Entry 8PQQ (X-ray diffraction, 2.23 A resolution); this record covers chains A and B of the 4 polymer chains in the assembly.

# Chain A (and B)
Protein: Nucleoside 2-deoxyribosyltransferase
Organism: Chroococcidiopsis thermalis PCC 7203
Notes: chain B of this document is another copy of the same molecule, construct and numbering; everything in this record applies to it too
Reference sequence: K9TVX3 (K9TVX3_CHRTP); numbering as in UniProt (aligned over 1-155)
Chain sequence (155 residues; each row starts with the number of its first residue):
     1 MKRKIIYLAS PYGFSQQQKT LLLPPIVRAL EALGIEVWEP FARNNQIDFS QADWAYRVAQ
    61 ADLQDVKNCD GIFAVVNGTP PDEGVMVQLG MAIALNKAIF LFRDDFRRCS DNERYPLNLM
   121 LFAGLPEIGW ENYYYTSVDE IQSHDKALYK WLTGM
Not modelled in the structure: 155
Sequence notes: engineered mutation Gln88 (Glu in K9TVX3)
Bound ions: Mg2+ near Glu31 (its only coordinating residue here)
Small-molecule neighbours:
  - clofarabine (CFB; 2-chloro-9-(2-deoxy-2-fluoro-b -D-arabinofuranosyl)-9H-purin-6-amine), molecule 1: Tyr7, Ala9, Ser10, Phe14, Pro40, Phe41, Asn44, Trp54, Val58, Asp62, Asp82, Gly84, Val85, Gln88
  - clofarabine (CFB), molecule 2: Asp111, Asn118, Leu119, Met120
What the authors report for this chain:
  - binding site for clofarabine: Ser10, Asp62, Asp111, Asn118
  - contacts within the chain: Tyr7-Gln88, Asp62-Gln88
  - catalytic residues: Asp111 (proposed by the authors, not directly observed)
  - mutagenesis - D62N, E88Q (50-fold), M120C: decreased catalytic activity
  - mutagenesis - E88Q: unchanged catalytic activity on 2'-deoxyribosylation
  - specificity-determining residues: Asp62 (proposed by the authors, not directly observed)

# Interface between chain A and chain B
Residue-residue contacts (34):
  Tyr12(A) with Gln18(B), hydrogen bond
  Gly13(A) with Phe106(B)
  Phe14(A) with Asp104(B); Asp105(B); Phe106(B), hydrogen bond (backbone-backbone); Arg107(B)
  Ser15(A) with Asp104(B), hydrogen bond
  Gln16(A) with Asp104(B), hydrogen bond (backbone-backbone); Ser137(B)
  Gln17(A) with Leu22(B), hydrogen bond (side chain-backbone); Pro25(B); Ile26(B); Asp104(B), hydrogen bond (backbone-side chain); Val138(B)
  Gln18(A) with Tyr12(B), hydrogen bond; Leu22(B)
  Leu21(A) with Leu21(B)
  Leu22(A) with Gln17(B), hydrogen bond (backbone-side chain); Gln18(B); Leu22(B), hydrophobic
  Pro25(A) with Gln17(B)
  Ile26(A) with Gln17(B)
  Asn77(A) with Ser15(B)
  Asp82(A) with Arg107(B), salt bridge
  Asp104(A) with Phe14(B); Ser15(B), hydrogen bond; Gln16(B), hydrogen bond (backbone-backbone); Gln17(B), hydrogen bond (side chain-backbone)
  Asp105(A) with Phe14(B)
  Phe106(A) with Gly13(B); Phe14(B), hydrogen bond (backbone-backbone)
  Arg107(A) with Phe14(B); Asp82(B), salt bridge
  Ser137(A) with Gln16(B)
Other interface residues (no listed pair), chain A (20 interface residues in all): Thr136, Val138
Other interface residues (no listed pair), chain B (20 interface residues in all): Asn77, Asp139

# Overview
Chain A and chain B each contribute 20 residues to their interface; the contacts include 12 hydrogen bonds and
2 salt bridges. Among the polar pairs are Asp82(A)-Arg107(B), Tyr12(A)-Gln18(B) and Ser15(A)-Asp104(B).
Ligands of chain A: clofarabine. The paper reports the catalytic residue Asp111(A); D62N, E88Q and M120C of
chain A reduce catalytic activity.
Both chains are Nucleoside 2-deoxyribosyltransferase (Chroococcidiopsis thermalis PCC 7203). Entry 8PQQ
(Nucleoside 2'deoxyribosyltransferase from Chroococcidiopsis thermalis PCC 7203 E88Q Mutant bound to
Clofarabine) was determined by X-ray diffraction.
